PDB entry 3DS1 | X-ray diffraction, 1.60 A resolution | chains A and T

== Chain A ==
Name: HIV-1 capsid protein
From: Human immunodeficiency virus 1
Notes: fragment: C-terminal domain
Reference sequence: Q72497 (Q72497_9HIV1); residues 146-231 here correspond to UniProt positions 278-363 (UniProt number = residue number + 132)
Chain sequence (86 residues; row label = number of the first residue in the row):
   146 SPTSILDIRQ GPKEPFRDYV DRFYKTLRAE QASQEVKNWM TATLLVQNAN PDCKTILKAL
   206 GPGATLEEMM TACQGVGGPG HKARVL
Not modelled in the structure: 146-147, 229-231
Sequence notes: engineered mutation A187 (Glu319 in Q72497)

== Chain T ==
Name: Peptide Inhibitor of capsid assembly
Chain sequence (12 residues; numbered 1 to 12; the number before each row is that of its first residue):
     1 ITFEDLLDYY GP
Not modelled in the structure: 12

== Chain A / chain T interface ==
Contacting residue pairs - 29 pairs, chain A then chain T:
  R162(A) - Y10(T)
  V165(A) - L6(T)  hydrophobic
  V165(A) - Y10(T)
  D166(A) - Y10(T)  hydrogen bond (backbone-side chain)
  Y169(A) - F3(T)  hydrophobic
  Y169(A) - L6(T)  hydrophobic
  Y169(A) - L7(T)
  Y169(A) - Y10(T)  hydrophobic
  L172(A) - F3(T)  hydrophobic
  R173(A) - F3(T)
  Q179(A) - E4(T)
  K182(A) - F3(T)
  N183(A) - T2(T)
  N183(A) - F3(T)  hydrogen bond (side chain-backbone)
  N183(A) - E4(T)  hydrogen bond
  T186(A) - I1(T)
  T186(A) - T2(T)
  T186(A) - F3(T)  hydrogen bond (side chain-backbone)
  T186(A) - L6(T)
  A187(A) - I1(T)  hydrogen bond (backbone-backbone)
  L190(A) - I1(T)  hydrophobic
  A209(A) - I1(T)
  T210(A) - I1(T)
  L211(A) - I1(T)
  L211(A) - L6(T)  hydrophobic
  L211(A) - Y9(T)  hydrophobic
  M214(A) - I1(T)  hydrophobic
  M215(A) - Y9(T)
  M215(A) - Y10(T)
Also at the interface, not in a pair above, chain A (18 interface residues in all): F168

== In short ==
Chain A and chain T form an interface of 18 and 8 residues respectively; the contacts include 5 hydrogen
bonds. Polar contacts include D166(A)-Y10(T), N183(A)-F3(T) and N183(A)-E4(T).
Here chain A is HIV-1 capsid protein (Human immunodeficiency virus 1) and chain T is Peptide Inhibitor of
capsid assembly. Entry 3DS1 (HIV-1 capsid C-terminal domain mutant (E187A) in complex with an inhibitor of
particle assembly (CAI)) was determined by X-ray diffraction (same publication as 3DS0, 3DS3 and 3DS4).
